PDB entry 6RUF | X-ray diffraction, 2.00 A resolution | chains B and D of the 4 polymer chains in the assembly

Chain B (and D):
Molecule: L-asparaginase
Organism: Wolinella succinogenes (strain ATCC 29543 / DSM 1740 / LMG 7466 / NCTC 11488 / FDC 602W)
Notes: EC 3.5.1.1; chain D of this document is another copy of the same molecule, construct and numbering; everything in this record applies to it too
Reference sequence: P50286 (ASPG_WOLSU); residue numbers follow UniProt; this construct covers 3-330
Sequence (328 residues; row label = number of the first residue in the row):
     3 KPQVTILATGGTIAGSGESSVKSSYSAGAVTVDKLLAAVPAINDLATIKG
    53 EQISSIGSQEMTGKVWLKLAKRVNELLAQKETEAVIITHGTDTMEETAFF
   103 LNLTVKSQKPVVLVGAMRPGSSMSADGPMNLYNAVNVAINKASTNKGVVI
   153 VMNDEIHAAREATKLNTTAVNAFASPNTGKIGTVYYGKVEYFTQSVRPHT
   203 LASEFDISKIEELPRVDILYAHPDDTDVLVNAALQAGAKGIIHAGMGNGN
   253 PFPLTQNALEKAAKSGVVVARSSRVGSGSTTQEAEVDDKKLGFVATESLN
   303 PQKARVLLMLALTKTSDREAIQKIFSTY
Not modelled in the structure: 19-27
Construct notes: conflict Pro121 (Ser in P50286)
Small-molecule neighbours: glutamic acid (GLU): Gly59, Ser60, Gln61, His91, Gly92, Thr93, Asp94, Ala118
Curated features (UniProtKB/Swiss-Prot):
  - active site: Thr14 (O-isoaspartyl threonine intermediate)
  - binding site (substrate): Thr93, Asp94

How chain B and chain D interact:
Pairs across the interface - 36 pairs, chain B then chain D:
  Arg162(B) with Phe194(D)
  Glu163(B) with Phe194(D)
  Asn179(B) with Lys182(D), hydrogen bond (backbone-side chain)
  Thr180(B) with Thr180(D); Gly181(D); Lys182(D); Phe194(D); Thr195(D)
  Gly181(B) with Thr180(D)
  Lys182(B) with Pro178(D); Asn179(D), hydrogen bond (side chain-backbone); Thr180(D)
  Glu192(B) with Arg199(D), salt bridge
  Tyr193(B) with Val198(D)
  Phe194(B) with Arg162(D); Glu163(D); Thr180(D); Ser197(D); Val198(D), hydrogen bond (backbone-backbone); Arg199(D); Ser300(D)
  Thr195(B) with Thr180(D); Gln196(D); Val198(D)
  Gln196(B) with Thr195(D); Gln196(D), hydrogen bond (backbone-backbone); Val198(D)
  Ser197(B) with Phe194(D)
  Val198(B) with Tyr193(D); Phe194(D), hydrogen bond (backbone-backbone); Thr195(D); Gln196(D)
  Arg199(B) with Glu192(D), salt bridge; Phe194(D)
  Glu299(B) with Glu192(D)
  Ser300(B) with Phe194(D)
Other interface residues (no listed pair), chain B (20 interface residues in all): Pro178, Lys190, Thr283, Ser328
Other interface residues (no listed pair), chain D (19 interface residues in all): Tyr187, Lys190, Glu299

Summary:
The interface between chain B and chain D involves 20 residues on one side and 19 on the other, with 5
hydrogen bonds and 2 salt bridges. Polar contacts include Glu192(B)-Arg199(D), Asn179(B)-Lys182(D) and
Phe194(B)-Val198(D). Chain B binds glutamic acid.
Both chains are L-asparaginase (Wolinella succinogenes (strain ATCC 29543 / DSM 1740 / LMG 7466 / NCTC 11488 /
FDC 602W)). Entry 6RUF (Wolinella succinogenes L-asparaginase mutant V23Q,K24T with L-Glu) was determined by
X-ray diffraction, deposited together with 6RUD and 6RUE.
